7C52 - chains L and 9 of the 37 polymer chains in the assembly; structure by X-ray diffraction, 2.89 A resolution.

Chain L:
Name: Photosynthetic reaction center L subunit
From: Thermochromatium tepidum
Reference sequence: D2Z0P3 (D2Z0P3_THETI); residue numbers follow UniProt; this construct covers 1-281
Sequence (281 residues; numbered 1 to 281; the number before each row is that of its first residue):
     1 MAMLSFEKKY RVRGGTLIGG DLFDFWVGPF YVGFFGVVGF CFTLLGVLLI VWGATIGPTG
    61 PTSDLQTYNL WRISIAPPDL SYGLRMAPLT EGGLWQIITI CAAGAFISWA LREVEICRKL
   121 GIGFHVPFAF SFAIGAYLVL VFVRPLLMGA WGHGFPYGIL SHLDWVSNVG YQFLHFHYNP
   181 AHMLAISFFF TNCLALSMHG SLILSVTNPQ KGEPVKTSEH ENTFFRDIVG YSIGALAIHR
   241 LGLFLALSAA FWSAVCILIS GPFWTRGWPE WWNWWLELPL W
Disordered / not traced: 1
Ion coordination: Fe ion: His199, His239 (shared with 3 residues of chain M)
Residues lining bound ligands:
  - bacteriochlorophyll a (BCL), molecule 1: Val47, Ile50, Phe106, Tyr137, Leu140, Phe155, Ile159, Leu160, His162, Leu163, Trp165, Val166
  - bacteriochlorophyll a (BCL), molecule 2: Phe106, Phe130, Ala133, Ile134, Ala136, Tyr137, Leu140, Trp165, Val166, Ser167, Val169, Gly170, Tyr171, Phe176, His177, His182, Ala185, Ile186, Phe189, Phe190, Ser253, Ala254, Cys256, Ile257
  - bacteriochlorophyll a (BCL), molecule 3: Val166, Tyr171, His177, Phe190
  - bacteriochlorophyll a (BCL), molecule 4: His177, His182, Met183, Ile186, Ser187, Phe190, Thr191, Leu194
  - bacteriopheophytin a (BPH), molecule 1: Phe42, Thr43, Gly46, Val47, Ile50, Ile98, Cys101, Ala102, Ala105, Phe106, Trp109, Glu113, Val126, Ala129, Phe130, Phe132, Ala133, Tyr137, Phe155, Tyr157, Gly158, Ile159, His162, Phe189, Ala246, Leu247, Ala250
  - bacteriopheophytin a (BPH), molecule 2: Phe190, Cys193, Leu194, Ser197, Met198, Phe225, Ile228, Val229
  - menaquinone 8 (MQ8): Phe30, Phe40, Thr43, Leu44, Leu48, Trp109
  - Ubiquinone-8 (UQ8), molecule 1: Phe23, Phe34, Val37, Val38, Cys41, Phe42, Leu45, Ile100, Cys101
  - Ubiquinone-8 (UQ8), molecule 2: Phe34, Val38, Leu84, Arg85, Met86, Trp95, Gln96, Thr99, Ile100, Ala103, Gly104, Ile107, Ser108, Val141, Phe142, Trp151
  - Ubiquinone-8 (UQ8), molecule 3: Pro180, Met183, Leu184, Ser187, Trp272
  - Ubiquinone-8 (UQ8), molecule 4: Leu184, Ser187, Phe188, Thr191, Ala195, Met198, His199, Leu202, Ile203, Glu221, Asn222, Phe225, Val229, Tyr231, Ser232, Ile233, Gly234, Ala235, Ile238, Leu241, Phe244, Leu245
What the authors report for this chain:
  - binding site for bacteriochlorophyll a: Tyr171

Chain 9:
Name: LH1 alpha polypeptide
From: Thermochromatium tepidum
Reference sequence: D2Z0P2 (D2Z0P2_THETI); residue numbers follow UniProt; this construct covers 1-61
Sequence (61 residues; row label = number of the first residue in the row):
     1 MFTMNANLYK IWLILDPRRV LVSIVAFQIV LGLLIHMIVL STDLNWLDDN IPVSYQALGK
    61 K
Disordered / not traced: 1-2, 60-61
Ion coordination: Ca2+: Trp46, Asp49, Ile51 (shared with 1 residue of chain 8)
Residues lining bound ligands:
  - bacteriochlorophyll a (BCL), molecule 1: Val25, Gln28, Ile29, Gly32, His36, Leu44, Trp46, Leu47
  - bacteriochlorophyll a (BCL), molecule 2: Gln28, Leu31, Gly32, Ile35, His36, Val39, Leu44
  - spirilloxanthin (CRT), molecule 1: Asn7, Leu8, Lys10, Ile11, Leu13, Ile14
  - spirilloxanthin (CRT), molecule 2: Leu21, Ile24, Phe27, Gln28, Leu31, Leu34, Ile35, Ile38
  - spirilloxanthin (CRT), molecule 3: Ile29, Leu33, His36, Met37

Chain L / chain 9 interface:
Contacting residue pairs - 20 pairs, chain L then chain 9:
  Asp21(L) - Arg18(9)  hydrogen bond (backbone-side chain)
  Leu22(L) - Arg18(9)
  Phe23(L) - Val22(9)  hydrophobic
  Phe25(L) - Arg18(9)
  Phe25(L) - Arg19(9)
  Trp26(L) - Arg19(9)  hydrogen bond (backbone-side chain)
  Val27(L) - Arg19(9)
  Cys41(L) - Ala26(9)  hydrophobic
  Cys41(L) - Val30(9)  hydrophobic
  Leu44(L) - Val30(9)  hydrophobic
  Leu45(L) - Val30(9)
  Leu45(L) - Leu33(9)  hydrophobic
  Leu48(L) - Leu34(9)  hydrophobic
  Leu49(L) - Leu34(9)  hydrophobic
  Trp52(L) - Ile38(9)  hydrophobic
  Trp52(L) - Ser41(9)  hydrogen bond
  Leu89(L) - Met37(9)
  Leu89(L) - Leu40(9)  hydrophobic
  Thr90(L) - Ser41(9)
  Ile97(L) - Met37(9)  hydrophobic
Other interface residues (no listed pair), chain L (18 interface residues in all): Asp24, Val37, Phe40
Other interface residues (no listed pair), chain 9 (13 interface residues in all): Phe27, Thr42

Overview:
The interface between chain L and chain 9 involves 18 residues on one side and 13 on the other; the contacts
include 3 hydrogen bonds. Polar pairs include Asp21(L)-Arg18(9), Trp26(L)-Arg19(9) and Trp52(L)-Ser41(9). From
the paper: a binding site for bacteriochlorophyll a at Tyr171(L).
Chain L is Photosynthetic reaction center L subunit and chain 9 is LH1 alpha polypeptide, both from
Thermochromatium tepidum; the structure, Co-crystal structure of a photosynthetic LH1-RC in complex with
electron donor HiPIP, was determined by X-ray diffraction.
